5UAL - chains C and D of the 6 polymer chains in the assembly; structure by X-ray diffraction, 3.89 A resolution.

[Chain C]
Name: DNA-directed RNA polymerase subunit beta
Organism: Escherichia coli (strain K12)
Notes: EC 2.7.7.6
UniProt: P0A8V2 (RPOB_ECOLI); numbering as in UniProt (aligned over 1-1342)
Sequence (1342 residues; each row starts with the number of its first residue):
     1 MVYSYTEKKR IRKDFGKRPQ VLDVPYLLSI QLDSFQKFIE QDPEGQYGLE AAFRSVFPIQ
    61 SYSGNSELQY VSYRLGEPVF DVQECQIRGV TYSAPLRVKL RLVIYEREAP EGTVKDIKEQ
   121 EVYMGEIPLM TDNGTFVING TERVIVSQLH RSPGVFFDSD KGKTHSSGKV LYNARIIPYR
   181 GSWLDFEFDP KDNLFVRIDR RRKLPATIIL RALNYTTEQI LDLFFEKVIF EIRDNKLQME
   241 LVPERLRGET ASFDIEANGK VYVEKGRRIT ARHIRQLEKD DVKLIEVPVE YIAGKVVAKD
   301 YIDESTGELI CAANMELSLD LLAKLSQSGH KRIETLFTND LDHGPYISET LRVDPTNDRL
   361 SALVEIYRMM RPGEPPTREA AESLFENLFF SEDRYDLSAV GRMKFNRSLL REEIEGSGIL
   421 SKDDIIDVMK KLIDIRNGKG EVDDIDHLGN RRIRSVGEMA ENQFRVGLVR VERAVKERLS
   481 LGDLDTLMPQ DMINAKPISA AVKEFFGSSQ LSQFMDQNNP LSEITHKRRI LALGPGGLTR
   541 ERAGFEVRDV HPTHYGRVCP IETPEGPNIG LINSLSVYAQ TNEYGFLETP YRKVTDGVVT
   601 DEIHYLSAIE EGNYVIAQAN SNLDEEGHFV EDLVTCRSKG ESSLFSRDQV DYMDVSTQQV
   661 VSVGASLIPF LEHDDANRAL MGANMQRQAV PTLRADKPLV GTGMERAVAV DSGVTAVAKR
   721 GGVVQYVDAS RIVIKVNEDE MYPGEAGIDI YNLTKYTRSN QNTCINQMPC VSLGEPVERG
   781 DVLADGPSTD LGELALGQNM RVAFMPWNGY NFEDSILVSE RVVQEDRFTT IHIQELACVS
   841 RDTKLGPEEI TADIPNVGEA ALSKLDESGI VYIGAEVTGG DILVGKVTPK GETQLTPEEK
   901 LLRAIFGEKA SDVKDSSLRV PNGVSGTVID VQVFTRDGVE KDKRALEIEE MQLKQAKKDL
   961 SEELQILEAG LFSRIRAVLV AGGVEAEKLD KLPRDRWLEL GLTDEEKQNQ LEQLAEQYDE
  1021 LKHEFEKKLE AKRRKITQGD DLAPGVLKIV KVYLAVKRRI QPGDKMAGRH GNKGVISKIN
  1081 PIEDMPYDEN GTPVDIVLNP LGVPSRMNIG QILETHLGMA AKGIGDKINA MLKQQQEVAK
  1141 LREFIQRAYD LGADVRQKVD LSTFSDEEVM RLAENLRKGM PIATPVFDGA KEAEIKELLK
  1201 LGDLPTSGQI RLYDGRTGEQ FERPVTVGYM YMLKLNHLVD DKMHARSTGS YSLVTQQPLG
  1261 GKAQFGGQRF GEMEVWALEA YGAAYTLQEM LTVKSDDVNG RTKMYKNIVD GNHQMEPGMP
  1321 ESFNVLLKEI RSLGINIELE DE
Unresolved in the structure: 533-542
Sequence notes: engineered mutation Leu531 (Ser in P0A8V2)
Residues lining bound ligands: rifampicin (RFP): Arg143, Ser509, Gln510, Leu511, Ser512, Gln513, Phe514, Met515, Asp516, His526, Arg529, Leu531, Pro564, Ile572, Arg687, Gln761
UniProt features mapped onto this chain:
  - modified residue (N6-acetyllysine): Lys1022, Lys1200
Reported in the primary citation:
  - conformationally variable residues (order/disorder transition): Gly534 to Glu541
  - mutagenesis - D516V, S531L: decreased binding to rifampicin
  - mutagenesis - H526Y (IC50 >= 2 mM): abolished binding to rifampicin

[Chain D]
Name: DNA-directed RNA polymerase subunit beta'
Organism: Escherichia coli (strain K12)
Notes: EC 2.7.7.6
UniProt: P0A8T7 (RPOC_ECOLI); residues 1-1407 here = UniProt positions 1-1407
Sequence (1407 residues; each row starts with the number of its first residue):
     1 MKDLLKFLKA QTKTEEFDAI KIALASPDMI RSWSFGEVKK PETINYRTFK PERDGLFCAR
    61 IFGPVKDYEC LCGKYKRLKH RGVICEKCGV EVTQTKVRRE RMGHIELASP TAHIWFLKSL
   121 PSRIGLLLDM PLRDIERVLY FESYVVIEGG MTNLERQQIL TEEQYLDALE EFGDEFDAKM
   181 GAEAIQALLK SMDLEQECEQ LREELNETNS ETKRKKLTKR IKLLEAFVQS GNKPEWMILT
   241 VLPVLPPDLR PLVPLDGGRF ATSDLNDLYR RVINRNNRLK RLLDLAAPDI IVRNEKRMLQ
   301 EAVDALLDNG RRGRAITGSN KRPLKSLADM IKGKQGRFRQ NLLGKRVDYS GRSVITVGPY
   361 LRLHQCGLPK KMALELFKPF IYGKLELRGL ATTIKAAKKM VEREEAVVWD ILDEVIREHP
   421 VLLNRAPTLH RLGIQAFEPV LIEGKAIQLH PLVCAAYNAD FDGDQMAVHV PLTLEAQLEA
   481 RALMMSTNNI LSPANGEPII VPSQDVVLGL YYMTRDCVNA KGEGMVLTGP KEAERLYRSG
   541 LASLHARVKV RITEYEKDAN GELVAKTSLK DTTVGRAILW MIVPKGLPYS IVNQALGKKA
   601 ISKMLNTCYR ILGLKPTVIF ADQIMYTGFA YAARSGASVG IDDMVIPEKK HEIISEAEAE
   661 VAEIQEQFQS GLVTAGERYN KVIDIWAAAN DRVSKAMMDN LQTETVINRD GQEEKQVSFN
   721 SIYMMADSGA RGSAAQIRQL AGMRGLMAKP DGSIIETPIT ANFREGLNVL QYFISTHGAR
   781 KGLADTALKT ANSGYLTRRL VDVAQDLVVT EDDCGTHEGI MMTPVIEGGD VKEPLRDRVL
   841 GRVTAEDVLK PGTADILVPR NTLLHEQWCD LLEENSVDAV KVRSVVSCDT DFGVCAHCYG
   901 RDLARGHIIN KGEAIGVIAA QSIGEPGTQL TMRTFHIGGA ASRAAAESSI QVKNKGSIKL
   961 SNVKSVVNSS GKLVITSRNT ELKLIDEFGR TKESYKVPYG AVLAKGDGEQ VAGGETVANW
  1021 DPHTMPVITE VSGFVRFTDM IDGQTITRQT DELTGLSSLV VLDSAERTAG GKDLRPALKI
  1081 VDAQGNDVLI PGTDMPAQYF LPGKAIVQLE DGVQISSGDT LARIPQESGG TKDITGGLPR
  1141 VADLFEARRP KEPAILAEIS GIVSFGKETK GKRRLVITPV DGSDPYEEMI PKWRQLNVFE
  1201 GERVERGDVI SDGPEAPHDI LRLRGVHAVT RYIVNEVQDV YRLQGVKIND KHIEVIVRQM
  1261 LRKATIVNAG SSDFLEGEQV EYSRVKIANR ELEANGKVGA TYSRDLLGIT KASLATESFI
  1321 SAASFQETTR VLTEAAVAGK RDELRGLKEN VIVGRLIPAG TGYAYHQDRM RRRAAGEAPA
  1381 APQVTAEDAS ASLAELLNAG LGGSDNE
Unresolved in the structure: 1-7, 932-1134, 1377-1407
Ion coordination: Zn2+ site 1: Cys70, Cys72, Cys85; Mg2+ near Asp462 (its only coordinating residue here); Zn2+ site 2: Cys814, Cys888, Cys895, Cys898
UniProt features mapped onto this chain:
  - binding site (Zn(2+)): Cys70, Cys72, Cys85, Cys88, Cys814, Cys888, Cys895, Cys898
  - binding site (Mg(2+)): Asp460, Asp462, Asp464
  - modified residue: Lys983 (N6-acetyllysine)

[Chain C / chain D interface]
Contacting residue pairs (315):
  Phe545(C) - Lys781(D)
  Phe545(C) - Ala784(D)  hydrophobic
  Arg548(C) - Arg780(D)  hydrogen bond (backbone-side chain)
  Asp549(C) - Pro750(D)
  Asp549(C) - His777(D)  salt bridge
  Asp549(C) - Arg780(D)
  Val550(C) - Pro750(D)
  Val550(C) - Thr776(D)
  Val550(C) - His777(D)
  His551(C) - Phe773(D)
  Tyr555(C) - Val769(D)
  Tyr555(C) - Phe773(D)  hydrophobic
  Pro560(C) - Phe773(D)  hydrophobic
  Pro560(C) - Thr776(D)
  Pro560(C) - Arg780(D)  hydrogen bond (backbone-side chain)
  Ile561(C) - Tyr772(D)  hydrophobic
  Ile561(C) - Thr776(D)
  Ile569(C) - Arg780(D)
  Gly570(C) - Arg780(D)
  Gln618(C) - Val769(D)
  Gln618(C) - Leu770(D)
  Asn620(C) - Asn768(D)
  Ser642(C) - Leu770(D)
  Val660(C) - Val769(D)  hydrophobic
  Val660(C) - Phe773(D)  hydrophobic
  Leu671(C) - Tyr772(D)
  Glu672(C) - Leu767(D)
  His673(C) - Phe763(D)  hydrogen bond (side chain-backbone)
  His673(C) - Arg764(D)
  His673(C) - Glu765(D)  hydrogen bond (side chain-backbone)
  His673(C) - Gly766(D)
  Asp674(C) - Phe763(D)
  Asp674(C) - Tyr772(D)  hydrogen bond (backbone-side chain)
  Asp675(C) - Phe763(D)
  Asp675(C) - Tyr772(D)
  Ala676(C) - Tyr772(D)
  Ala676(C) - Ala779(D)  hydrophobic
  Asn677(C) - Ala779(D)
  Asn677(C) - Leu783(D)
  Ala679(C) - Tyr772(D)
  Leu680(C) - Leu783(D)  hydrophobic
  Phe804(C) - Ala637(D)
  Phe804(C) - Ser638(D)  hydrogen bond (backbone-side chain)
  Met805(C) - Ala633(D)
  Met805(C) - Ala637(D)
  Pro806(C) - Asp505(D)
  Pro806(C) - Ala633(D)
  Pro806(C) - Ala637(D)
  Asn808(C) - Pro359(D)
  Asn808(C) - Phe629(D)
  Asn808(C) - Ala630(D)
  Asn808(C) - Ala633(D)
  Gly809(C) - Val357(D)
  Gly809(C) - Pro359(D)
  Gly809(C) - Phe629(D)
  Tyr810(C) - Val357(D)
  Tyr810(C) - Pro359(D)  hydrophobic
  Tyr810(C) - Tyr360(D)
  Asn811(C) - Asp505(D)
  Phe812(C) - Val357(D)  hydrophobic
  Phe812(C) - Pro451(D)  hydrophobic
  Phe812(C) - Ser503(D)
  Phe812(C) - Gln504(D)  hydrogen bond (backbone-side chain)
  Phe812(C) - Asp505(D)
  Phe812(C) - Phe629(D)  hydrophobic
  Glu813(C) - Asp460(D)
  Glu813(C) - Phe461(D)
  Ser815(C) - Val357(D)
  Ser815(C) - Phe461(D)
  Arg841(C) - Gly257(D)
  Lys844(C) - Arg47(D)
  Lys844(C) - Phe49(D)
  Glu892(C) - Lys66(D)  salt bridge
  Gln894(C) - Lys76(D)
  Pro897(C) - Arg77(D)
  Gln1061(C) - Lys445(D)
  Pro1062(C) - Ala446(D)
  Gly1063(C) - Val354(D)
  Lys1065(C) - Asp462(D)
  Lys1073(C) - Asp462(D)
  Val1075(C) - Val354(D)  hydrophobic
  Val1075(C) - Ile355(D)
  Val1075(C) - Phe461(D)
  Val1075(C) - Gly463(D)
  Ser1077(C) - Thr356(D)
  Ser1077(C) - Val357(D)
  Asn1099(C) - Asp505(D)  hydrogen bond
  Pro1100(C) - Ala637(D)
  Pro1100(C) - Val639(D)  hydrophobic
  Leu1101(C) - Gln504(D)
  Leu1101(C) - Asp505(D)
  Leu1101(C) - Met725(D)  hydrophobic
  Leu1101(C) - Arg731(D)
  Pro1104(C) - Met725(D)  hydrophobic
  Ser1105(C) - Arg731(D)
  Ser1105(C) - Gln736(D)
  Arg1106(C) - Arg731(D)
  Met1107(C) - Leu740(D)  hydrophobic
  Met1107(C) - Phe763(D)  hydrophobic
  Ile1109(C) - Met644(D)  hydrophobic
  Ile1109(C) - Leu740(D)  hydrophobic
  Ile1109(C) - Phe763(D)
  Ile1112(C) - Val639(D)
  Ile1112(C) - Ile641(D)
  Leu1113(C) - Ile641(D)  hydrophobic
  His1116(C) - Ile641(D)
  Phe1187(C) - Leu767(D)
  Phe1187(C) - Asn768(D)
  Phe1187(C) - Tyr772(D)  hydrophobic
  Glu1192(C) - Ile641(D)
  Glu1192(C) - Arg764(D)  salt bridge
  Lys1196(C) - Asp642(D)  salt bridge
  Thr1206(C) - Asp642(D)
  Ser1207(C) - Asp642(D)
  Gln1209(C) - Asp643(D)
  Glu1219(C) - Arg538(D)  salt bridge
  Glu1219(C) - Arg634(D)  salt bridge
  Phe1221(C) - Ala633(D)
  Phe1221(C) - Arg634(D)
  Glu1222(C) - Tyr512(D)  hydrogen bond
  Glu1222(C) - Tyr537(D)  hydrogen bond
  Glu1222(C) - Arg634(D)
  Glu1222(C) - Ser635(D)
  Glu1222(C) - Gly636(D)
  Arg1223(C) - Ser635(D)
  Arg1223(C) - Gly636(D)
  Arg1223(C) - Phe719(D)  hydrogen bond (side chain-backbone)
  Arg1223(C) - Asn720(D)
  Arg1223(C) - Ser721(D)  hydrogen bond
  Arg1223(C) - Met724(D)
  Pro1224(C) - Gly636(D)
  Val1225(C) - Gly636(D)
  Val1225(C) - Ser638(D)
  Thr1226(C) - Ser638(D)  hydrogen bond (backbone-side chain)
  Thr1226(C) - Val639(D)  hydrogen bond (side chain-backbone)
  Thr1226(C) - Gly640(D)
  Val1239(C) - Lys445(D)
  Asp1240(C) - Lys445(D)
  Lys1242(C) - Arg352(D)
  Lys1242(C) - Val354(D)
  Lys1242(C) - Gln465(D)
  Met1243(C) - Arg352(D)
  Met1243(C) - Ser353(D)
  Met1243(C) - Met372(D)  hydrophobic
  Met1243(C) - Lys445(D)
  His1244(C) - Gly351(D)
  His1244(C) - Arg352(D)  hydrogen bond (backbone-backbone)
  His1244(C) - Met372(D)
  Ala1245(C) - Ser350(D)
  Ala1245(C) - Gly351(D)
  Ala1245(C) - Met372(D)  hydrophobic
  Ala1245(C) - Glu375(D)
  Arg1246(C) - Asp348(D)  salt bridge
  Arg1246(C) - Tyr349(D)  hydrogen bond (backbone-backbone)
  Arg1246(C) - Ser350(D)  hydrogen bond (backbone-backbone)
  Ser1247(C) - Asp348(D)
  Ser1247(C) - Tyr349(D)  hydrogen bond (backbone-backbone)
  Ser1247(C) - Glu375(D)  hydrogen bond
  Ser1247(C) - Lys378(D)
  Tyr1251(C) - Asp348(D)  hydrogen bond
  Leu1253(C) - Arg99(D)  hydrogen bond (backbone-side chain)
  Leu1253(C) - Pro251(D)  hydrophobic
  Val1254(C) - Arg99(D)  hydrogen bond (backbone-side chain)
  Gln1256(C) - Arg99(D)
  Gln1257(C) - Lys345(D)
  Gln1257(C) - Arg346(D)
  Pro1258(C) - Arg346(D)
  Pro1258(C) - Asp348(D)
  Gly1267(C) - Arg346(D)
  Gly1267(C) - Val347(D)
  Gly1267(C) - Ser350(D)
  Gln1268(C) - Arg346(D)
  Gln1268(C) - Val347(D)  hydrogen bond (backbone-backbone)
  Gln1268(C) - Ser350(D)  hydrogen bond (backbone-side chain)
  Gln1268(C) - Gly351(D)
  Gln1268(C) - Arg352(D)
  Gln1268(C) - Ala467(D)
  Arg1269(C) - Leu343(D)
  Arg1269(C) - Arg346(D)
  Phe1270(C) - Leu343(D)
  Phe1270(C) - Gly344(D)
  Phe1270(C) - Lys345(D)
  Phe1270(C) - Val347(D)  hydrophobic
  Phe1270(C) - His469(D)
  Gly1271(C) - Leu343(D)
  Glu1272(C) - Leu342(D)
  Glu1272(C) - Leu343(D)
  Glu1272(C) - Arg798(D)  salt bridge
  Glu1272(C) - Lys1348(D)  salt bridge
  Met1273(C) - Thr428(D)
  Glu1274(C) - Asn424(D)
  Glu1274(C) - Thr428(D)  hydrogen bond
  Glu1274(C) - Ile434(D)
  Trp1276(C) - Val801(D)  hydrophobic
  Trp1276(C) - Val917(D)
  Trp1276(C) - Gln921(D)
  Trp1276(C) - Lys1348(D)
  Ala1277(C) - Thr428(D)
  Ala1277(C) - Ile434(D)  hydrophobic
  Ala1277(C) - Gln921(D)
  Leu1278(C) - Met484(D)  hydrophobic
  Glu1279(C) - Gln805(D)  hydrogen bond
  Glu1279(C) - Ala914(D)
  Glu1279(C) - Val917(D)
  Glu1279(C) - Leu1347(D)
  Glu1279(C) - Val1351(D)
  Glu1279(C) - Ile1357(D)
  Ala1280(C) - Arg431(D)
  Ala1280(C) - Glu913(D)
  Ala1280(C) - Val917(D)  hydrophobic
  Ala1280(C) - Ile918(D)  hydrophobic
  Ala1280(C) - Gln921(D)
  Tyr1281(C) - Arg431(D)  hydrogen bond (side chain-backbone)
  Tyr1281(C) - Leu432(D)
  Tyr1281(C) - Ile434(D)  hydrogen bond (side chain-backbone)
  Tyr1281(C) - Gln435(D)
  Tyr1281(C) - Met484(D)  hydrophobic
  Tyr1281(C) - Asn489(D)
  Gly1282(C) - Glu479(D)
  Gly1282(C) - Leu483(D)
  Gly1282(C) - Gly1360(D)
  Gly1282(C) - Thr1361(D)  hydrogen bond (backbone-side chain)
  Ala1283(C) - Glu479(D)
  Ala1283(C) - Leu483(D)
  Ala1284(C) - Glu479(D)  hydrogen bond (backbone-side chain)
  Ala1284(C) - Leu1356(D)  hydrophobic
  Ala1284(C) - Thr1361(D)
  Ala1284(C) - Gly1362(D)
  Tyr1285(C) - Glu475(D)
  Tyr1285(C) - Glu479(D)  hydrogen bond (backbone-side chain)
  Tyr1285(C) - Leu1356(D)
  Tyr1285(C) - Thr1361(D)
  Thr1286(C) - Leu422(D)
  Thr1286(C) - Ala476(D)
  Thr1286(C) - Glu479(D)  hydrogen bond (backbone-side chain)
  Leu1287(C) - Ile1357(D)  hydrophobic
  Gln1288(C) - Gly1354(D)  hydrogen bond (side chain-backbone)
  Gln1288(C) - Arg1355(D)
  Gln1288(C) - Leu1356(D)
  Glu1289(C) - Val470(D)
  Glu1289(C) - Pro471(D)
  Glu1289(C) - Leu472(D)  hydrogen bond (side chain-backbone)
  Glu1289(C) - Thr473(D)  hydrogen bond (side chain-backbone)
  Met1290(C) - Val347(D)
  Met1290(C) - His469(D)
  Leu1291(C) - Val1351(D)
  Leu1291(C) - Gly1354(D)
  Thr1292(C) - Gly1354(D)  hydrogen bond (side chain-backbone)
  Lys1294(C) - Val347(D)
  Lys1294(C) - Asp348(D)  hydrogen bond (backbone-backbone)
  Lys1294(C) - Val470(D)  hydrogen bond (side chain-backbone)
  Lys1294(C) - Leu472(D)
  Ser1295(C) - Lys345(D)
  Ser1295(C) - Arg346(D)  hydrogen bond (side chain-backbone)
  Val1298(C) - Lys96(D)
  Met1304(C) - Leu472(D)  hydrophobic
  Tyr1305(C) - Tyr349(D)
  Tyr1305(C) - Pro379(D)  hydrophobic
  Tyr1305(C) - Tyr382(D)
  Ile1308(C) - Pro379(D)  hydrophobic
  Ile1308(C) - Phe380(D)  hydrophobic
  Val1309(C) - Pro379(D)
  Val1309(C) - Gly383(D)
  His1313(C) - Phe380(D)
  His1313(C) - Leu472(D)
  His1313(C) - Leu474(D)
  His1313(C) - Gln477(D)
  Pro1320(C) - Val1353(D)
  Pro1320(C) - Gly1354(D)
  Glu1321(C) - Arg99(D)  salt bridge
  Phe1323(C) - Ile20(D)  hydrophobic
  Phe1323(C) - Ile1352(D)  hydrophobic
  Phe1323(C) - Val1353(D)  hydrophobic
  Val1325(C) - Arg99(D)
  Val1325(C) - Leu249(D)  hydrophobic
  Leu1326(C) - Ile331(D)  hydrophobic
  Leu1326(C) - Arg337(D)
  Lys1328(C) - Glu100(D)
  Lys1328(C) - Leu245(D)
  Glu1329(C) - Met330(D)
  Glu1329(C) - Ile331(D)
  Ile1330(C) - Ile331(D)  hydrophobic
  Arg1331(C) - Trp33(D)
  Arg1331(C) - Pro243(D)
  Ser1332(C) - Pro243(D)
  Ser1332(C) - Leu245(D)
  Ser1332(C) - Leu327(D)
  Leu1333(C) - Trp115(D)  hydrophobic
  Leu1333(C) - Pro243(D)
  Leu1333(C) - Leu307(D)  hydrophobic
  Leu1333(C) - Leu327(D)  hydrophobic
  Gly1334(C) - Leu24(D)
  Gly1334(C) - Ala25(D)  hydrogen bond (backbone-backbone)
  Gly1334(C) - His113(D)
  Ile1335(C) - Ile22(D)  hydrophobic
  Ile1335(C) - Ala23(D)
  Ile1335(C) - Ala1336(D)  hydrophobic
  Asn1336(C) - Ile22(D)
  Asn1336(C) - Ala23(D)  hydrogen bond (backbone-backbone)
  Asn1336(C) - Leu24(D)
  Asn1336(C) - Met29(D)
  Asn1336(C) - Trp33(D)
  Ile1337(C) - Lys21(D)
  Glu1338(C) - Ile20(D)
  Glu1338(C) - Lys21(D)  hydrogen bond (backbone-backbone)
  Glu1338(C) - Met29(D)
  Leu1339(C) - Phe17(D)  hydrophobic
  Glu1340(C) - Phe17(D)
  Glu1340(C) - Asp18(D)
  Glu1340(C) - Lys21(D)
  Glu1340(C) - Arg1341(D)  salt bridge
  Asp1341(C) - Asp18(D)
  Asp1341(C) - Arg1341(D)
  Glu1342(C) - Glu16(D)
  Glu1342(C) - Asp18(D)
Other interface residues (no listed pair), chain C (162 interface residues in all): Pro552, Cys559, Thr563, Glu565, Gly566, Asn573, Ala619, Glu641, Trp807, Asp814, Gly923, Pro1044, Gly1074, Ile1076, Val1103, Thr1217, Thr1248, Gly1249, Thr1255, Leu1259, Phe1265, Val1275, Gln1314, Met1315, Gly1318, Ser1322
Other interface residues (no listed pair), chain D (182 interface residues in all): Glu15, Ala19, Met102, Phe116, Val253, Asp256, Tyr269, Arg339, Gln340, Asn341, Lys371, Leu376, Arg425, Ala426, Gln448, Cys454, Leu508, Ala632, Ala730, Gln739, Arg744, Lys749, Ser775, Ala787, Thr797, Leu1332, Ala1359, Arg1369, Arg1373

[Summary]
162 residues of chain C face 182 of chain D across their interface; the contacts include 42 hydrogen bonds and
11 salt bridges. Polar contacts include Asp549(C)-His777(D), Glu892(C)-Lys66(D) and Glu1192(C)-Arg764(D).
Ligands of chain C: rifampicin. From the paper: D516V and S531L of chain C reduce binding to rifampicin;
conformational variability at Gly534(C).
Chain C is DNA-directed RNA polymerase subunit beta and chain D is DNA-directed RNA polymerase subunit beta',
both from Escherichia coli (strain K12); the structure, Escherichia coli RNA polymerase and Rifampin complex,
RpoB S531L mutant, was determined by X-ray diffraction together with 5UAG, 5UAC, 5UAH, 5UAJ and 5UAQ from the
same study.
